5DY6 - chain A; structure by X-ray diffraction, 2.66 A resolution.

Chain A:
Protein: Green fluorescent protein
Organism: Aequorea victoria
UniProt: A0A059PIQ0 (A0A059PIQ0_AEQVI); aligned to UniProt positions 5-232 over residues 5-232
Amino-acid sequence (226 residues; numbered 5 to 232; 2 numbers in that range are skipped by the numbering (no residue carries them; nothing is unmodelled there); the number before each row is that of its first residue):
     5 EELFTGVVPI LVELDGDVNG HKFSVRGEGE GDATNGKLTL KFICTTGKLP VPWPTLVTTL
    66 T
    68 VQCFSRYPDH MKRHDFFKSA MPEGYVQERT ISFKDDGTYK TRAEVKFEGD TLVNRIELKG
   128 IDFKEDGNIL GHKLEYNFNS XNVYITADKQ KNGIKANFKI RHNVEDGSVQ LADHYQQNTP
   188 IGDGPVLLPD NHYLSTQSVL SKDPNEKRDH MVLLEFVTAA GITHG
Construct notes: conflict R30 (Ser in A0A059PIQ0), S72 (Ala in A0A059PIQ0), R80 (Gln in A0A059PIQ0), V206 (Ala in A0A059PIQ0); chromophore (66); engineered mutation 66C_148 (His in A0A059PIQ0)
Modified / non-standard residues: T66 ({2-[(1R,2R)-1-amino-2-hydroxypropyl]-4-(4-hydroxybenzylidene)-5-oxo-4,5-dihydro-1H-imidazol-1-yl}acetic acid; CRO); 66C (4-[8-(beta-alanyl)-8,9-dihydro-1H-dibenzo[b,f][1,2,3]triazolo[4,5-d]azocin-1-yl]-L-phenylalanine) at position 148
Covalently attached groups: covalent link L64-T66; covalent link T66-V68
Reported in the primary citation:
  - conformationally variable residues (side-chain flip): N146, T203, E222

In short:
From the paper: conformational variability at N146, T203 and E222.
Chain A is Green fluorescent protein (Aequorea victoria); the structure, Enhanced superfolder GFP with DBCO at
148, was determined by X-ray diffraction (same publication as 5BT0 and 5BTT).
